4BHM - chains C and D of the 9 polymer chains in the assembly; structure by X-ray diffraction, 2.70 A resolution.

[Chain C (and D)]
Protein: MOSUB1 transcription cofactor
Organism: Magnaporthe oryzae
Notes: chain D of this document is another copy of the same molecule, construct and numbering; everything in this record applies to it too
Reference sequence: G4NEJ8 (G4NEJ8_MAGO7); residues 38-116 here correspond to UniProt positions 42-120 (UniProt number = residue number + 4)
Sequence (79 residues; row label = number of the first residue in the row):
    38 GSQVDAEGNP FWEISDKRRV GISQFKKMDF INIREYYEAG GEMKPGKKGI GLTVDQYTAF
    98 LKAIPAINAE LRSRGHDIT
From the paper describing this entry:
  - binding site for the 8-nt DNA strand: S60, F62, N69, R71, Y74, P82, K84, T90, Q93

[How chain C and chain D interact]
Residue-residue contacts - 63 pairs, chain C then chain D:
  P47(C) - R111(D)
  W49(C) - A100(D)  hydrophobic
  W49(C) - A103(D)
  W49(C) - I104(D)  hydrophobic
  I51(C) - Q93(D)
  I51(C) - A96(D)  hydrophobic
  I51(C) - F97(D)
  S52(C) - Q93(D)  hydrogen bond
  R55(C) - I87(D)
  R55(C) - G88(D)  hydrogen bond (side chain-backbone)
  R55(C) - L89(D)
  R55(C) - Q93(D)  hydrogen bond
  V57(C) - I104(D)  hydrophobic
  I59(C) - I104(D)
  I59(C) - E107(D)
  I59(C) - L108(D)  hydrophobic
  I59(C) - R111(D)
  D66(C) - R111(D)  salt bridge
  D66(C) - H113(D)  salt bridge
  I68(C) - L108(D)  hydrophobic
  I70(C) - I87(D)  hydrophobic
  I70(C) - F97(D)  hydrophobic
  G86(C) - G86(D)  hydrogen bond (backbone-backbone)
  I87(C) - R55(D)
  I87(C) - I70(D)  hydrophobic
  I87(C) - G86(D)
  G88(C) - R55(D)  hydrogen bond (backbone-side chain)
  V91(C) - H113(D)
  Q93(C) - I51(D)
  Q93(C) - S52(D)  hydrogen bond
  Q93(C) - R55(D)  hydrogen bond
  Y94(C) - I101(D)
  Y94(C) - I104(D)
  Y94(C) - N105(D)  hydrogen bond
  Y94(C) - L108(D)  hydrophobic
  T95(C) - I115(D)
  A96(C) - I51(D)  hydrophobic
  F97(C) - I51(D)
  F97(C) - V57(D)  hydrophobic
  F97(C) - F97(D)  hydrophobic
  L98(C) - I101(D)  hydrophobic
  L98(C) - N105(D)
  L98(C) - I115(D)  hydrophobic
  A100(C) - W49(D)  hydrophobic
  I101(C) - Y94(D)
  I101(C) - L98(D)  hydrophobic
  I101(C) - I101(D)  hydrophobic
  A103(C) - W49(D)  hydrophobic
  I104(C) - W49(D)  hydrophobic
  I104(C) - V57(D)  hydrophobic
  I104(C) - I59(D)
  I104(C) - Y94(D)
  N105(C) - Y94(D)  hydrogen bond
  N105(C) - L98(D)
  E107(C) - I59(D)
  L108(C) - I59(D)  hydrophobic
  L108(C) - I68(D)  hydrophobic
  R111(C) - I59(D)
  R111(C) - Q61(D)
  R111(C) - D66(D)  salt bridge
  H113(C) - D66(D)  salt bridge
  H113(C) - V91(D)
  I115(C) - L98(D)  hydrophobic
Other interface residues (no listed pair), chain C (36 interface residues in all): N46, S60, R71, E72, K85, L89
Other interface residues (no listed pair), chain D (35 interface residues in all): P47, R71, E72, K85, T95

[Overview]
Chain C and chain D form an interface of 36 and 35 residues respectively; the contacts include 9 hydrogen
bonds and 4 salt bridges. Polar pairs include D66(C)-R111(D), D66(C)-H113(D) and S52(C)-Q93(D). The paper
reports a binding site for the 8-nt DNA strand at S60(C), F62(C) and N69(C) among others.
Chain C and chain D are both MOSUB1 transcription cofactor (Magnaporthe oryzae); the structure, The crystal
structure of MoSub1-DNA complex reveals a novel DNA binding mode, was determined by X-ray diffraction.
